Entry 7TR8 (electron microscopy, 3.60 A resolution); this record covers chains I and R of the 17 polymer chains in the assembly.

Chain I:
Name: Cas7a
Organism: Pyrococcus furiosus DSM 3638
UniProt: Q8U333 (Q8U333_PYRFU); residue numbers follow UniProt; this construct covers 1-336
Sequence (336 residues; row label = number of the first residue in the row):
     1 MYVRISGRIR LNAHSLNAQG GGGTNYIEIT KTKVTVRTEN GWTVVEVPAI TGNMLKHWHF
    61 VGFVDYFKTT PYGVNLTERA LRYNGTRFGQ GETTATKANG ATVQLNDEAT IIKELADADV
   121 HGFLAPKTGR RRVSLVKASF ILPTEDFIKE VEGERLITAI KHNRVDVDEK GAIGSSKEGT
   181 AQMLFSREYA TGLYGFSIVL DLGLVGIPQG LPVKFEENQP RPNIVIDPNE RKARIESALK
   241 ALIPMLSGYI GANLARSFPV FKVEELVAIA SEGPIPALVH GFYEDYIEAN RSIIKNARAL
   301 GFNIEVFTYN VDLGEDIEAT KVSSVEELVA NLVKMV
Disordered / not traced: 336

Chain R:
Molecule: crRNA
Organism: Escherichia coli
Sequence (45 nucleotides; row label = number of the first residue in the row):
     1 AUUGAAAGAG UGCUUCCCCA AACCCUUAAC UGGUUGUAAC AGUUG

How chain I and chain R interact:
Contacting residue pairs (51; chain I residue first):
  Asn-17(I) / A9(R)  phosphate contact
  Asn-17(I) / G10(R)  phosphate contact
  Ala-18(I) / A9(R)  phosphate contact
  Ala-18(I) / G10(R)  hydrogen bond to the phosphate
  Gln-19(I) / A9(R)  base contact
  Gly-20(I) / A9(R)  base contact
  Gly-20(I) / G10(R)  hydrogen bond to the phosphate
  Gly-22(I) / A9(R)  base contact
  Gly-22(I) / G10(R)  base contact
  Thr-51(I) / A9(R)  hydrogen bond to the phosphate
  Asn-53(I) / A7(R)  hydrogen bond to the sugar
  Asn-53(I) / G8(R)  sugar contact
  Asn-53(I) / A9(R)  phosphate contact
  Met-54(I) / G8(R)  sugar contact
  Lys-56(I) / A7(R)  salt bridge to the phosphate
  His-57(I) / G8(R)  phosphate contact
  Gly-85(I) / A6(R)  hydrogen bond to the sugar
  Thr-86(I) / A6(R)  hydrogen bond to the sugar
  Arg-87(I) / A6(R)  hydrogen bond to the phosphate
  Arg-87(I) / A7(R)  salt bridge to the phosphate
  His-121(I) / A6(R)  sugar contact
  Phe-123(I) / A5(R)  hydrogen bond to the sugar
  Leu-124(I) / A5(R)  base contact
  Leu-124(I) / A6(R)  sugar contact
  Arg-131(I) / A1(R)  hydrogen bond to the phosphate
  Arg-131(I) / U2(R)  salt bridge to the phosphate
  Arg-131(I) / G4(R)  sugar contact
  Arg-131(I) / A5(R)  hydrogen bond to the sugar
  Arg-132(I) / A5(R)  hydrogen bond to the sugar
  Val-133(I) / A1(R)  base contact
  Ser-134(I) / A6(R)  hydrogen bond to the phosphate
  Lys-161(I) / U15(R)  hydrogen bond to the base
  His-162(I) / U15(R)  salt bridge to the phosphate
  Asn-163(I) / C13(R)  hydrogen bond to the sugar
  Asn-163(I) / U14(R)  phosphate contact
  Asn-163(I) / U15(R)  hydrogen bond to the sugar
  Arg-164(I) / G12(R)  base contact
  Arg-164(I) / C13(R)  base contact
  Arg-164(I) / U14(R)  phosphate contact
  Val-165(I) / U14(R)  hydrogen bond to the phosphate
  Met-183(I) / C13(R)  base contact
  Leu-184(I) / U15(R)  sugar contact
  Phe-185(I) / C13(R)  base contact
  Gln-209(I) / A1(R)  hydrogen bond to the base
  Ala-252(I) / G10(R)  sugar contact
  Ala-252(I) / U11(R)  phosphate contact
  Asn-253(I) / U11(R)  hydrogen bond to the phosphate
  Ala-255(I) / G12(R)  phosphate contact
  Arg-256(I) / U11(R)  salt bridge to the phosphate
  Arg-256(I) / G12(R)  salt bridge to the phosphate
  Arg-256(I) / C13(R)  phosphate contact
Interface residues without a listed pair, chain I (37 interface residues in all): Gly-21, Arg-187, Leu-204, Leu-254
Interface residues without a listed pair, chain R (15 interface residues in all): C16

Overview:
The interface between chain I and chain R involves 37 residues on one side and 15 on the other, with 18
hydrogen bonds and 6 salt bridges. Polar pairs include Lys-161(I)/U15(R), Gln-209(I)/A1(R) and
Asn-53(I)/A7(R).
Here chain I is Cas7a (Pyrococcus furiosus DSM 3638) and chain R is crRNA (Escherichia coli). Entry 7TR8
(Cascade complex from type I-A CRISPR-Cas system) was determined by electron microscopy together with 7TR6,
7TR9 and 7TRA from the same study.
